6CUX - chains D and E of the 6 polymer chains in the assembly; structure by X-ray diffraction, 4.10 A resolution (low resolution: residue-level contacts below are approximate; hydrogen-bond / salt-bridge calls are withheld).

Chain D:
Protein: DNA-directed RNA polymerase subunit beta'
From: Escherichia coli (strain K12)
Notes: EC 2.7.7.6
UniProtKB: P0A8T7 (RPOC_ECOLI); residues 1-1407 here = UniProt positions 1-1407
Amino-acid sequence (1407 residues; row label = number of the first residue in the row):
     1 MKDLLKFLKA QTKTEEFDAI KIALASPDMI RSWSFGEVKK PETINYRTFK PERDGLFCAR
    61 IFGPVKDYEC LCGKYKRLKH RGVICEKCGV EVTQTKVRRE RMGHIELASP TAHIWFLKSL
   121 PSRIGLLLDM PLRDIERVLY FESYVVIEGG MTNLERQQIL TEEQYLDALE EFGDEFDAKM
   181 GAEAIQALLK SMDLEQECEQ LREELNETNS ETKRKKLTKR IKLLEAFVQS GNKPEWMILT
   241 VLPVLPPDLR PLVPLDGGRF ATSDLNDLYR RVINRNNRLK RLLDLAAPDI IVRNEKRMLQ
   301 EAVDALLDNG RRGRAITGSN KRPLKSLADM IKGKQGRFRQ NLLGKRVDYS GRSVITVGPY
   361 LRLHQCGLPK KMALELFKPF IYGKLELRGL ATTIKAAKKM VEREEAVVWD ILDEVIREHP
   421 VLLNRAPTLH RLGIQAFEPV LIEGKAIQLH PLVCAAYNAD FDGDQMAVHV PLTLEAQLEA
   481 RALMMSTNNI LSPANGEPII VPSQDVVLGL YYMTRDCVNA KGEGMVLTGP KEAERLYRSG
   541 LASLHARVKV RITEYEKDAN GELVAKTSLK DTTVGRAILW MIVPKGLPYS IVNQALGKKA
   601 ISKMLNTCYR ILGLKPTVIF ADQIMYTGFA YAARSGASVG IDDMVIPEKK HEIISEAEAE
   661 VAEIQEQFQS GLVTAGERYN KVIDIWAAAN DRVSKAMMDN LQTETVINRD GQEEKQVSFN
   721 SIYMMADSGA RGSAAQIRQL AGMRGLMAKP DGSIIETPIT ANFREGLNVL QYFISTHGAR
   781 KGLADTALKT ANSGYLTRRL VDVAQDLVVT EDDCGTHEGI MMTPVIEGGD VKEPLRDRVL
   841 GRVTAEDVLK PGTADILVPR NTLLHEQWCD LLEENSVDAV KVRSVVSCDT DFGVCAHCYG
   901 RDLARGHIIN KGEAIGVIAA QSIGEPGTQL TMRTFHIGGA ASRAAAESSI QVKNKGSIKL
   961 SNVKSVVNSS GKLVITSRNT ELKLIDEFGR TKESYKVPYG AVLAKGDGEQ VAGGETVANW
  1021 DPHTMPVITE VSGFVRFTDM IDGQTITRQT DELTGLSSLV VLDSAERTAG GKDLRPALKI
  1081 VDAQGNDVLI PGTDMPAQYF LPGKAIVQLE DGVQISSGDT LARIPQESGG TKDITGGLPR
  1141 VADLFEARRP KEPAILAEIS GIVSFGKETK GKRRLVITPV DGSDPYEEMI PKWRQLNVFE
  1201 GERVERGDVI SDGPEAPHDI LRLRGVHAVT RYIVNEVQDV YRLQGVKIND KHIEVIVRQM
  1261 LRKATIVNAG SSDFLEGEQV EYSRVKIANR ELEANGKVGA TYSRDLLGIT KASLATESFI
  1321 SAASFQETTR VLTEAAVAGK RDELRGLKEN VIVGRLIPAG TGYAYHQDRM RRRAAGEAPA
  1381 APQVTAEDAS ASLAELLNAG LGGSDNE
Unresolved in the structure: 1-7, 932-1134, 1377-1407
Bound ions: Zn2+ site 1: Cys70, Cys72, Cys85; Mg2+: Asp460, Asp462, Asp464; Zn2+ site 2: Cys814, Cys888, Cys895, Cys898
Curated features (UniProtKB/Swiss-Prot):
  - binding site (Zn(2+)): Cys70, Cys72, Cys85, Cys88, Cys814, Cys888, Cys895, Cys898
  - binding site (Mg(2+)): Asp460, Asp462, Asp464
  - modified residue: Lys983 (N6-acetyllysine)

Chain E:
Protein: DNA-directed RNA polymerase subunit omega
From: Escherichia coli (strain K12)
Notes: EC 2.7.7.6
UniProtKB: P0A800 (RPOZ_ECOLI); numbering as in UniProt (aligned over 1-91)
Amino-acid sequence (91 residues; numbered 1 to 91; the number before each row is that of its first residue):
     1 MARVTVQDAV EKIGNRFDLV LVAARRARQM QVGGKDPLVP EENDKTTVIA LREIEEGLIN
    61 NQILDVRERQ EQQEQEAAEL QAVTAIAEGR R
Unresolved in the structure: 1, 91

Interface between chain D and chain E:
Contacting residue pairs - 56 pairs, chain D then chain E:
  His364(D) - Val4(E)
  Glu414(D) - Lys45(E)
  Val415(D) - Lys45(E)
  Ile416(D) - Lys45(E)
  Arg417(D) - Asp44(E)
  Arg417(D) - Lys45(E)
  Glu418(D) - Ala2(E)
  Glu418(D) - Asp44(E)
  Glu418(D) - Lys45(E)
  Glu418(D) - Val48(E)
  Arg431(D) - Arg16(E)
  Glu438(D) - Ala2(E)
  Leu474(D) - Arg28(E)
  Leu474(D) - Gln31(E)
  Leu474(D) - Thr46(E)
  Glu475(D) - Val20(E)
  Glu475(D) - Ala24(E)
  Glu475(D) - Arg28(E)
  Gln477(D) - Thr47(E)
  Leu478(D) - Val20(E)
  Leu478(D) - Ala23(E)
  Leu478(D) - Ala24(E)
  Leu478(D) - Thr47(E)
  Leu478(D) - Leu51(E)
  Glu479(D) - Val20(E)
  Arg481(D) - Arg3(E)
  Arg481(D) - Val6(E)
  Arg481(D) - Thr47(E)
  Arg481(D) - Val48(E)
  Arg481(D) - Leu51(E)
  Ala482(D) - Val6(E)
  Ala482(D) - Val20(E)
  Leu483(D) - Phe17(E)
  Thr487(D) - Val4(E)
  Thr487(D) - Thr5(E)
  Asn488(D) - Thr5(E)
  Asn488(D) - Val6(E)
  Asn488(D) - Arg16(E)
  Asn489(D) - Arg16(E)
  Leu614(D) - Thr5(E)
  Leu614(D) - Gln7(E)
  Lys615(D) - Thr5(E)
  Lys615(D) - Gln7(E)
  Lys615(D) - Asp8(E)
  Arg905(D) - Val10(E)
  Arg905(D) - Arg16(E)
  His907(D) - Glu11(E)
  Asn910(D) - Gly14(E)
  Asn910(D) - Asn15(E)
  Lys911(D) - Phe17(E)
  Gly912(D) - Phe17(E)
  Glu913(D) - Arg16(E)
  Glu913(D) - Phe17(E)
  Gly1360(D) - Phe17(E)
  Thr1361(D) - Leu21(E)
  Ala1364(D) - Leu21(E)
Also at the interface, not in a pair above, chain D (35 interface residues in all): His419, Met485, Val618, Leu903, Ala904
Also at the interface, not in a pair above, chain E (29 interface residues in all): Leu19, Ala27, Glu42, Asn43

Summary:
The interface between chain D and chain E involves 35 residues on one side and 29 on the other. Cys70(D),
Cys72(D) and Cys85(D) form the Zn2+ site 1. UniProt lists 8 Zn2+-binding residues and 3 Mg2+-binding residues
on chain D.
Here chain D is DNA-directed RNA polymerase subunit beta' and chain E is DNA-directed RNA polymerase subunit
omega, both from Escherichia coli (strain K12). Entry 6CUX (Escherichia coli RpoB S531L mutant RNA polymerase
holoenzyme in complex with Kanglemycin A) was determined by X-ray diffraction, deposited together with 6CUU.
